7YFD - chains B and G of the 6 polymer chains in the assembly; structure by electron microscopy, 3.10 A resolution.

[Chain B]
Molecule: Guanine nucleotide-binding protein G(I)/G(S)/G(T) subunit beta-1
From: Homo sapiens
UniProtKB: P62873 (GBB1_HUMAN); residues 2-340 here = UniProt positions 2-340
Chain sequence (388 residues; row label = number of the first residue in the row; numbers below 1 keep their minus sign (Met-21 is residue -21)):
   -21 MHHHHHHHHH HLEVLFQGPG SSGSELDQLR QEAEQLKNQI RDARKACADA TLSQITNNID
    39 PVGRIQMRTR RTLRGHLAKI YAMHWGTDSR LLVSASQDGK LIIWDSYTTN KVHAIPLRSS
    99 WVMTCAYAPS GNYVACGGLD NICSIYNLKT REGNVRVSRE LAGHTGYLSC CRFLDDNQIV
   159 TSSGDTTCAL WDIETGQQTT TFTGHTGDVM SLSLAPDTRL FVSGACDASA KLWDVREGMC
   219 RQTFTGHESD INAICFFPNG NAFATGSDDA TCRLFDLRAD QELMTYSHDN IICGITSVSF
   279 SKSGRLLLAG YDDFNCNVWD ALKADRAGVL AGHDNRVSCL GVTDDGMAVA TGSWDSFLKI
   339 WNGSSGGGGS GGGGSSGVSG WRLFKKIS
Disordered / not traced: -21 to 1, 344-366
Construct notes: initiating methionine (-21); expression tag (-20 to 1, 341-366)
Curated features (UniProtKB/Swiss-Prot):
  - modified residue: Ser2 (N-acetylserine), His266 (Phosphohistidine)
  - natural variant: Leu30 (L30F: In MRD42; uncertain significance), Arg52 (R52G: In MRD42), Gly64 (G64V: In MRD42), Asp76 (D76E: In MRD42; D76G: In MRD42), Gly77 (G77S: In MRD42), Lys78 (K78R: In MRD42), Ile80 (I80N: In MRD42; I80T: In MRD42), His91 (H91R: In MRD42; uncertain significance), Ala92 (A92T: In MRD42), Pro94 (P94S: In MRD42), Leu95 (L95P: In MRD42), Arg96 (R96L: In MRD42), 5 further natural variant entries in UniProt

[Chain G]
Molecule: Guanine nucleotide-binding protein G(I)/G(S)/G(O) subunit gamma-2
From: Homo sapiens
UniProtKB: P59768 (GBG2_HUMAN); residues 1-71 here = UniProt positions 1-71
Chain sequence (71 residues; each row starts with the number of its first residue):
     1 MASNNTASIA QARKLVEQLK MEANIDRIKV SKAAADLMAY CEAHAKEDPL LTPVPASENP
    61 FREKKFFCAI L
Disordered / not traced: 1-6, 63-71
Curated features (UniProtKB/Swiss-Prot):
  - modified residue: Ala2 (N-acetylalanine), Cys68 (Cysteine methyl ester)
  - lipidation: Cys68 (S-geranylgeranyl cysteine)

[Interface between chain B and chain G]
Pairs across the interface - 93 pairs, chain B then chain G:
  Glu3(B) - Ile9(G)
  Glu3(B) - Arg13(G)  salt bridge
  Leu4(B) - Ser8(G)
  Leu4(B) - Ile9(G)
  Leu4(B) - Ala12(G)  hydrophobic
  Leu7(B) - Ile9(G)
  Leu7(B) - Ala12(G)  hydrophobic
  Leu7(B) - Arg13(G)
  Leu7(B) - Val16(G)
  Glu10(B) - Val16(G)
  Glu10(B) - Lys20(G)  salt bridge
  Ala11(B) - Val16(G)  hydrophobic
  Ala11(B) - Leu19(G)
  Leu14(B) - Val16(G)
  Leu14(B) - Leu19(G)  hydrophobic
  Lys15(B) - Leu19(G)
  Ile18(B) - Leu19(G)  hydrophobic
  Ile18(B) - Ala23(G)  hydrophobic
  Ile18(B) - Arg27(G)
  Ala21(B) - Arg27(G)
  Arg22(B) - Arg27(G)
  Ala24(B) - Lys29(G)
  Cys25(B) - Ile28(G)
  Cys25(B) - Lys29(G)
  Cys25(B) - Val30(G)  hydrogen bond (backbone-backbone)
  Ala26(B) - Val30(G)  hydrophobic
  Asp27(B) - Lys29(G)
  Asp27(B) - Ser31(G)
  Ala28(B) - Val30(G)
  Ala28(B) - Ser31(G)
  Leu30(B) - Ala34(G)  hydrophobic
  Ile33(B) - Ala34(G)  hydrophobic
  Ile33(B) - Met38(G)  hydrophobic
  Thr34(B) - Met38(G)
  Ile37(B) - Glu42(G)
  Val40(B) - Leu51(G)  hydrophobic
  Ile43(B) - Leu50(G)
  Arg48(B) - Asn59(G)
  Arg48(B) - Phe61(G)
  Arg49(B) - Pro60(G)  hydrogen bond (side chain-backbone)
  Arg49(B) - Phe61(G)
  Arg49(B) - Arg62(G)
  Ser84(B) - Phe61(G)
  Tyr85(B) - Pro60(G)
  Tyr85(B) - Phe61(G)  hydrophobic
  Met217(B) - Met21(G)  hydrophobic
  Cys218(B) - Gln18(G)
  Cys218(B) - Met21(G)
  Arg219(B) - Glu22(G)
  Arg219(B) - Ile25(G)
  Gln220(B) - Ile25(G)
  Thr221(B) - Glu22(G)  hydrogen bond
  Phe235(B) - Leu37(G)  hydrophobic
  Phe235(B) - Tyr40(G)  hydrophobic
  Phe235(B) - Cys41(G)  hydrophobic
  Pro236(B) - Tyr40(G)
  Asn237(B) - Tyr40(G)
  Ala240(B) - Leu37(G)  hydrophobic
  Asp254(B) - Ala33(G)
  Asp254(B) - Leu37(G)
  Arg256(B) - Arg27(G)
  Arg256(B) - Ile28(G)  hydrogen bond (backbone-backbone)
  Arg256(B) - Asp36(G)  salt bridge
  Ala257(B) - Ile28(G)
  Asp258(B) - Arg27(G)  salt bridge
  Gln259(B) - Val30(G)
  Leu261(B) - Val30(G)  hydrophobic
  Leu261(B) - Leu37(G)  hydrophobic
  Ser279(B) - Asp48(G)  hydrogen bond
  Lys280(B) - Glu47(G)
  Lys280(B) - Asp48(G)  hydrogen bond (backbone-side chain)
  Ser281(B) - Tyr40(G)
  Ser281(B) - Cys41(G)
  Ser281(B) - His44(G)
  Ser281(B) - Asp48(G)  hydrogen bond
  Gly282(B) - Cys41(G)  hydrogen bond (backbone-side chain)
  Arg283(B) - Glu42(G)  salt bridge
  Leu284(B) - Leu50(G)
  Leu300(B) - Glu42(G)
  Asp323(B) - Pro49(G)
  Gly324(B) - Pro49(G)
  Gly324(B) - Leu50(G)  hydrogen bond (backbone-backbone)
  Met325(B) - Pro49(G)  hydrophobic
  Met325(B) - Leu50(G)
  Met325(B) - Val54(G)  hydrophobic
  Met325(B) - Pro60(G)  hydrophobic
  Ala326(B) - Phe61(G)  hydrophobic
  Val327(B) - Leu50(G)  hydrophobic
  Asn340(B) - Asn59(G)  hydrogen bond
  Asn340(B) - Phe61(G)
  Ser342(B) - Pro53(G)
  Ser343(B) - Val54(G)
  Ser343(B) - Pro55(G)
Other interface residues (no listed pair), chain B (63 interface residues in all): Gln17, Met45, Trp63, Ser67, Leu252, Val320, Ile338, Gly341
Other interface residues (no listed pair), chain G (43 interface residues in all): Asp26, Lys32, Ala35, Ala45, Glu58

[In short]
63 residues of chain B and 43 residues of chain G are in contact, with 10 hydrogen bonds and 5 salt bridges.
Polar pairs include Glu3(B)-Arg13(G), Glu10(B)-Lys20(G) and Arg256(B)-Asp36(G).
Here chain B is Guanine nucleotide-binding protein G(I)/G(S)/G(T) subunit beta-1 and chain G is Guanine
nucleotide-binding protein G(I)/G(S)/G(O) subunit gamma-2, both from Homo sapiens. Entry 7YFD (Cryo-EM
structure of the imetit-bound histamine H4 receptor and Gq complex) was determined by electron microscopy
(same publication as 7YFC).
